PDB entry 5CZ8 | X-ray diffraction, 2.80 A resolution | chains M and b of the 28 polymer chains in the assembly

== Chain M ==
Protein: Proteasome subunit beta type-7
Organism: Saccharomyces cerevisiae (strain ATCC 204508 / S288c)
Notes: EC 3.4.25.1
UniProt: P30657 (PSB7_YEAST); residues -12 to 233 here correspond to UniProt positions 21-266 (UniProt number = residue number + 33)
Amino-acid sequence (246 residues; row label = number of the first residue in the row; numbers below 1 keep their minus sign (Thr-12 is residue -12)):
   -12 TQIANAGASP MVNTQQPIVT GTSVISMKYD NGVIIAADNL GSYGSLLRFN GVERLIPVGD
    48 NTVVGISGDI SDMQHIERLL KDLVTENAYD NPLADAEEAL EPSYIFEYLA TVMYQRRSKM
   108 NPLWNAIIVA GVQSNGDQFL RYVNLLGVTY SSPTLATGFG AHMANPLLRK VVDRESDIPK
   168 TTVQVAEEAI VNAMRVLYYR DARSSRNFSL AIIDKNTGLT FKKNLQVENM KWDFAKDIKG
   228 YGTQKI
Unresolved in the structure: -12 to 0

== Chain b ==
Protein: Proteasome subunit beta type-1
Organism: Saccharomyces cerevisiae (strain ATCC 204508 / S288c)
Notes: EC 3.4.25.1
UniProt: P38624 (PSB1_YEAST); residues 1-196 here correspond to UniProt positions 20-215 (UniProt number = residue number + 19)
Amino-acid sequence (196 residues; each row starts with the number of its first residue):
     1 TSIMAVTFKD GVILGADSRT TTGAYIANRV TDKLTRVHDK IWCCRSGSAA DTQAIADIVQ
    61 YHLELYTSQY GTPSTETAAS VFKELCYENK DNLTAGIIVA GYDDKNKGEV YTIPLGGSVH
   121 KLPYAIAGSG STFIYGYCDK NFRENMSKEE TVDFIKHSLS QAIKWDGSSG GVIRMVVLTA
   181 AGVERLIFYP DEYEQL
Covalent attachments: CARFILZOMIB, bound form (3BV) linked to Thr1
Small-molecule neighbours: CARFILZOMIB, bound form (3BV; N-{(2S)-2-[(morpholin-4-ylacetyl)amino]-4-phenylbutanoyl}-L-leucyl-N-[(2R,3S,4S)-1,3-dihydroxy-2,6-dimethylheptan-4-yl]-L-phenylalaninamide): Arg19, Thr20, Thr21, Thr22, Ala27, Lys33, Arg45, Ser46, Gly47, Ser48, Ala49, Asp51, Thr52, Thr94, Ser129, Ser168
What the authors report for this chain:
  - catalytic residues: Lys33 (proposed by the authors, not directly observed)

== Interface between chain M and chain b ==
Pairs across the interface - 65 pairs, chain M then chain b:
  Ser32(M) with Trp165(b); Asp166(b); Gly167(b), hydrogen bond (backbone-backbone); Ser168(b)
  Leu33(M) with Phe133(b), hydrophobic; Trp165(b)
  Leu34(M) with Lys164(b); Trp165(b), hydrogen bond (backbone-backbone); Asp166(b); Gly167(b)
  Arg35(M) with Trp165(b)
  Phe146(M) with Ala24(b), hydrophobic; Tyr25(b)
  Tyr185(M) with Glu194(b), hydrogen bond
  Tyr186(M) with Ile26(b); Arg29(b)
  Arg187(M) with Ala24(b); Tyr25(b); Ile26(b), hydrogen bond (backbone-backbone); Ala27(b), hydrogen bond (side chain-backbone); Asn28(b); Arg29(b)
  Asp188(M) with Ala24(b); Ile26(b)
  Ala189(M) with Arg19(b); Ala24(b), hydrogen bond (backbone-backbone); Ile26(b); Gly167(b)
  Arg190(M) with Ala24(b); Gly167(b); Ser168(b)
  Arg193(M) with Asp191(b), salt bridge; Glu194(b), salt bridge
  Lys218(M) with Arg29(b), hydrogen bond (backbone-side chain)
  Trp219(M) with Arg29(b); Gly171(b); Val172(b), hydrophobic; Tyr189(b); Pro190(b)
  Asp220(M) with Tyr189(b), hydrogen bond
  Phe221(M) with Arg29(b); Val30(b), hydrophobic
  Ala222(M) with Val30(b), hydrophobic; Arg174(b), hydrogen bond (backbone-side chain); Ile187(b), hydrophobic
  Lys223(M) with Ile187(b); Tyr189(b)
  Ile225(M) with Val30(b), hydrophobic; Arg174(b)
  Lys226(M) with Asp32(b)
  Gly227(M) with Asp32(b), hydrogen bond (backbone-side chain)
  Tyr228(M) with Thr35(b); Arg45(b); Gln53(b), hydrogen bond (side chain-backbone); Ala56(b); Asp57(b), hydrogen bond
  Gln231(M) with Asp32(b); Leu34(b); Thr35(b); Arg36(b), hydrogen bond (side chain-backbone); Trp42(b); Arg185(b)
  Ile233(M) with Arg36(b); Trp42(b); Arg185(b), hydrogen bond (backbone-side chain)
Other interface residues (no listed pair), chain M (27 interface residues in all): Asn37, Met150, Met217
Other interface residues (no listed pair), chain b (34 interface residues in all): Thr21, Ile163

== Overview ==
Chain M and chain b form an interface of 27 and 34 residues respectively; the contacts include 14 hydrogen
bonds and 2 salt bridges. Polar pairs include Arg193(M)-Asp191(b), Arg193(M)-Glu194(b) and
Tyr185(M)-Glu194(b). Covalently linked CARFILZOMIB, bound form: at Thr1(b). The paper reports the catalytic
residue Lys33(b).
Here chain M is Proteasome subunit beta type-7 and chain b is Proteasome subunit beta type-1, both from
Saccharomyces cerevisiae (strain ATCC 204508 / S288c). Entry 5CZ8 (Yeast 20S proteasome beta5-L(-49)S-K33A
mutant in complex with Carfilzomib) was determined by X-ray diffraction, deposited together with 5CZ4, 5CZ5,
5CZ6, 5CZ7, 5CZ9, 5CZA and 16 further entries.
